Entry 4C56 (X-ray diffraction, 2.90 A resolution); this record covers chains G and K of the 6 polymer chains in the assembly.

[Chain G]
Molecule: T cell receptor alpha chain
Source organism: Homo sapiens
Amino-acid sequence (206 residues; row label = number of the first residue in the row):
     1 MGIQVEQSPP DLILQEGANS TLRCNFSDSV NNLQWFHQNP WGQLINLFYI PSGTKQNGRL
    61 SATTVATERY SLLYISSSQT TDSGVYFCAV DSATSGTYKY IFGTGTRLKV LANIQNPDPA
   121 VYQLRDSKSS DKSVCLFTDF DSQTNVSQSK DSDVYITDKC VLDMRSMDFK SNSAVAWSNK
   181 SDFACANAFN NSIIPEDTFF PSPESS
Disordered / not traced: 1-2, 166-167, 203-206
Cystine bridges: Cys24-Cys88, Cys135-Cys185

[Chain K]
Molecule: MHC class II antigen
Source organism: Homo sapiens
Notes: fragment: immunoglobulin domain
UniProt: A9JJF6 (A9JJF6_HUMAN); residues 1-190 here correspond to UniProt positions 30-219 (UniProt number = residue number + 29)
Amino-acid sequence (190 residues; row label = number of the first residue in the row):
     1 GDTRPRFLWQ LKFECHFFNG TERVRLLERC IYNQEESVRF DSDVGEYRAV TELGRPDAEY
    61 WNSQKDLLEQ RRAAVDTYCR HNYGVGESFT VQRRVEPKVT VYPSKTQPLQ HHNLLVCSVS
   121 GFYPGSIEVR WFRNGQEEKA GVVSTGLIQN GDWTFQTLVM LETVPRSGEV YTCQVEHPSV
   181 TSPLTVEWRA
Disordered / not traced: 1
Cystine bridges: Cys15-Cys79, Cys117-Cys173

[Interface between chain G and chain K]
Contacting residue pairs - 7 pairs, chain G then chain K:
  Ser52(G) - Glu69(K)
  Ser52(G) - Ala73(K)
  Gly53(G) - Glu69(K)
  Thr54(G) - Glu69(K)  hydrogen bond (backbone-side chain)
  Lys55(G) - Asp66(K)  salt bridge
  Ala66(G) - Thr77(K)
  Thr67(G) - Asp76(K)

[In short]
6 residues of chain G face 5 of chain K across their interface, with 1 hydrogen bond and 1 salt bridge. Polar
pairs include Lys55(G)-Asp66(K) and Thr54(G)-Glu69(K).
Chain G is T cell receptor alpha chain and chain K is MHC class II antigen, both from Homo sapiens; the
structure, X-ray structure of the complex between staphylococcal enterotoxin B, T cell receptor and major
histocompatibility complex ..., was determined by X-ray diffraction.
